PDB entry 4H8Q | X-ray diffraction, 1.70 A resolution | chain A

== Chain A ==
Protein: Iron Transport-associated domain protein
Source organism: Bacillus anthracis
Notes: fragment: NEAT5 domain
UniProt: Q81L45 (Q81L45_BACAN); residues 1-123 here correspond to UniProt positions 675-797 (UniProt number = residue number + 674)
Amino-acid sequence (129 residues; row label = number of the first residue in the row; numbers below 1 keep their minus sign (Gly-5 is residue -5)):
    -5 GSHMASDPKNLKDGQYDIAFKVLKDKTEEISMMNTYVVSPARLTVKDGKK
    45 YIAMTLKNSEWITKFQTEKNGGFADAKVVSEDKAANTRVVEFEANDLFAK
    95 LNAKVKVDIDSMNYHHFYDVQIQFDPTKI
Not modelled in the structure: -5 to 4
Construct notes: expression tag (-5 to 0); engineered mutation Thr29 (Gln703 in Q81L45)
Bound ions: heme Fe near Tyr108 (its only coordinating residue here); Zn2+ near His110 (its only coordinating residue here)
Residues lining bound ligands: heme (HEM): Lys18, Ile24, Ser25, Met26, Met27, Tyr30, Trp55, Ile56, Val99, Val101, Ile103, Tyr108, Tyr112, Val114

== Overview ==
Ligands of chain A: heme.
Chain A is Iron Transport-associated domain protein (Bacillus anthracis); the structure, Structure of the Q29T
IsdX2-NEAT5 mutant in complex with heme, was determined by X-ray diffraction (same publication as 4H8P).
